2JE1 - chain A; structure by X-ray diffraction, 2.69 A resolution.

[Chain A]
Molecule: Acidic leucine-rich nuclear phosphoprotein 32 family member A
From: Homo sapiens
Notes: fragment: lrr domain, residues 1-149
UniProtKB: P39687 (AN32A_HUMAN); numbering as in UniProt (aligned over 1-149)
Sequence (149 residues; numbered 1 to 149; the number before each row is that of its first residue):
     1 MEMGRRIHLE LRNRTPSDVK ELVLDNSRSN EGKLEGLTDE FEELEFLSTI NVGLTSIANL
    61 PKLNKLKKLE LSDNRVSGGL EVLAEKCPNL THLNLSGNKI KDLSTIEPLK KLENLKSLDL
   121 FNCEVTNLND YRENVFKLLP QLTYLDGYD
UniProt features mapped onto this chain:
  - modified residue: Thr-15 (Phosphothreonine), Ser-17 (Phosphoserine)

[Summary]
Chain A is Acidic leucine-rich nuclear phosphoprotein 32 family member A (Homo sapiens); the structure, The
crystal Structure of the tumor supressor protein pp32 (Anp32a) :structural insights into the Anp32 family ...,
was determined by X-ray diffraction, deposited together with 2JE0.
